PDB entry 3CCR | X-ray diffraction, 3.00 A resolution | chains 1 and 0 of the 31 polymer chains in the assembly

== Chain 1 ==
Molecule: 50S ribosomal protein L37e
Organism: Haloarcula marismortui
UniProt: P32410 (RL37_HALMA); residues 0-56 here correspond to UniProt positions 1-57 (UniProt number = residue number + 1)
Sequence (57 residues; row label = number of the first residue in the row; numbering starts at 0):
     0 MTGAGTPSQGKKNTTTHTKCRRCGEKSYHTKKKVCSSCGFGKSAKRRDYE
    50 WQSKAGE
Disordered / not traced: 0
Ion coordination: Sr2+ site 1: Lys10, Asn12 (shared with U862(0) of chain 0); Cd2+: Cys19, Cys22, Cys34, Cys37; Sr2+ site 2 near Asp47 (its only coordinating residue here)

== Chain 0 ==
Molecule: 23S ribosomal RNA
Organism: Haloarcula marismortui
Notes: engineered mutation(s): G2099A, A2488C
Sequence (2923 nucleotides; row label = number of the first residue in the row):
     1 GUUGGCUACUAUGCCAGCUGGUGGAUUGCUCGGCUCAGGCGCUGAUGAAG
    51 GACGUGCCAAGCUGCGAUAAGCUGUGGGGAGCCGCACGGAGGCGAAGAAC
   101 CACAGAUUUCCGAAUGAGAAUCUCUCUAACAAUUGCUUCGCGCAAUGAGG
   151 AACCCCGAGAACUGAAACAUCUCAGUAUCGGGAGGAACAGAAAACGCAAC
   201 GUGAUGUCGUUAGUAACCGCGAGUGAACGCGAUACAGCCCAAACCGAAGC
   251 CCUCACGGGCAAUGUGGUGUCAGGGCUACCUCUCAUCAGCCGACCGUCUU
   301 CACGAAGUCUCUUGGAAUAGAGCGUGAUACAGGGUGACAACCCCGUACUG
   351 AAGACCAGUACGCUGUGCGGUAGUGCCAGAGUAGCGGGGGUUGGAUAUCC
   401 CUCGCGAAUAACGCAGGCAUCGACUGCGAAGGCUAAACACAACCUGAGAC
   451 CGAUAGUGAACAAGUAGUGUGAACGAACGCUGCAAAGUACCCUCAGAAGG
   501 GAGGCGAAAUAGAGCAUGAAAUCAGUUGGCGAUCGAGCGACAGGGCAUAC
   551 AAGGUCCCUUGACGAAUGACCGAGACGCGAGUCUCCAGUAAGACUCACGG
   601 GAAGCCGAUGUUCUGUCGUACGUUUUGAAAAACGAGCCAGGGAGUGUGUC
   651 UGUAUGGCAAGUCUAACCGGAGUAUCCGGGGAGGCACAGGGAAACCGACA
   701 UGGCCGCAGGGCUUUGCCCGAGGGCCGCCGUCUUCAAGGGCGGGGAGCCA
   751 UGUGGACACGACCCGAAUCCGGACGAUCUACGCAUGGACAAGAUGAAGCG
   801 UGCCGAAAGGCACGUGGAAGUCUGUUAGAGUUGGUGUCCUACAAUACCCU
   851 CUCGUGAUCUAUGUGUAGGGGUGAAAGGCCCAUCGAGUCCGGCAACAGCU
   901 GGUUCCAAUCGAAACAUGUCGAAGCAUGACCUCCGCCGAGGUAGUCUGUG
   951 AGGUAGAGCGACCGAUUGGUGUGUCCGCCUCCGAGAGGAGUCGGCACACC
  1001 UGUCAAACUCCAAACUUACAGACGCUGUUUGACGCGGGGAUUCCGGUGCG
  1051 CGGGGUAAGCCUGUGUACCAGGAGGGGAACAACCCAGAGAUAGGUUAAGG
  1101 UCCCCAAGUGUGGAUUAAGUGUAAUCCUCUGAAGGUGGUCUCGAGCCCUA
  1151 GACAGCCGGGAGGUGAGCUUAGAAGCAGCUACCCUCUAAGAAAAGCGUAA
  1201 CAGCUUACCGGCCGAGGUUUGAGGCGCCCAAAAUGAUCGGGACUCAAAUC
  1251 CACCACCGAGACCUGUCCGUACCACUCAUACUGGUAAUCGAGUAGAUUGG
  1301 CGCUCUAAUUGGAUGGAAGCAGGGGCGAGAGCUCCUGUGGACCGAUUAGU
  1351 GACGAAAAUCCUGGCCAUAGUAGCAGCGAUAGUCGGGUGAGAACCCCGAC
  1401 GGCCUAAUGGAUAAGGGUUCCUCAGCACUGCUGAUCAGCUGAGGGUUAGC
  1451 CGGUCCUAAGUCUCACCGCAACUCGACUGAGACGAAAUGGGAAACAGGUU
  1501 AAUAUUCCUGUGCCAUCAUGCAGUGAAAGUUGACGCCCUGGGGUCGAUCA
  1551 CGCCGGGCAUUCGCCCGGUCGAACCGUCCAACUCCGUGGAAGCCGUAAUG
  1601 GCAGGAAGCGGACGAACGGCGGCAUAGGGAAACGUGAUUCAACCUGGGGC
  1651 CCAUGAAAAGACGAGCAUGAUGUCCGUACCGAGAACCGACACAGGUGUCC
  1701 AUGGCGGCGAAAGCCAAGGCCUGUCGGGAGCAACCAACGUUAGGGAAUUC
  1751 GGCAAGUUAGUCCCGUACCUUCGGAAGAAGGGAUGCCUGCUCCGGAACGG
  1801 AGCAGGUCGCAGUGACUCGGAAGCUCGGACUGUCUAGUAACAACAUAGGU
  1851 GACCGCAAAUCCGCAAGGACUCGUACGGUCACUGAAUCCUGCCCAGUGCA
  1901 GGUAUCUGAACACCUCGUACAAGAGGACGAAGGACCUGUCAACGGCGGGG
  1951 GUAACUAUGACCCUCUUAAGGUAGCGUAGUACCUUGCCGCAUCAGUAGCG
  2001 GCUUGCAUGAAUGGAUUAACCAGAGCUUCACUGUCCCAACGUUGGGCCCG
  2051 GUGAACUGUACAUUCCAGUGCGGAGUCUGGAGACACCCAGGGGGAAGCAA
  2101 AGACCCUAUGGAGCUUUACUGCAGGCUGUCGCUGAGACGUGGUCGCCGAU
  2151 GUGCAGCAUAGGUAGGAGUCGUUACAGAGGUACCCGCGCUAGCGGGCCAC
  2201 CCAGACAACAGUGAAAUACUACCCGUCGGUGACUGCGACUCUCACUCCGG
  2251 GAGGAGGACACCGAUAGCCGGGCAGUUUGACUGGGGCGGUACGCGCUCGA
  2301 AAAGAUAUCGAGCGCGCCCUAUGGUCAUCUCAGCCGGGACAGAGACCCGG
  2351 CGAAGAGUGCAAGAGCAAAAGAUGACUUGACAGUGUUCUUCCCAACGAGG
  2401 AACGCUGACGCGAAAGCGUGGUCUAGCGAACCAAUUAGCCUGCUUGAUGC
  2451 GGGCAAUUGAUGACAGAAAAGCUACCCUAGGGAUAACCGAGUCGUCACUC
  2501 GCAAGAGCACAUAUCGACCGAGUGGCUUGCUACCUCGAUGUCGGUUCCCU
  2551 CCAUCCUGCCCGUGCAGAAGCGGGCAAGGGUGAGGUUGUUCGCCUAUUAA
  2601 AGGAGGUCGUGAGCUGGGUUUAGACCGUCGUGAGACAGGUCGGCUGCUAU
  2651 CUACUGGGUGUGUAAUGGUGUCUGACAAGAACGACCGUAUAGUACGAGAG
  2701 GAACUACGGUUGGUGGCCACUGGUGUACCGGUUGUUCGAGAGAGCACGUG
  2751 CCGGGUAGCCACGCCACACGGGGUAAGAGCUGAACGCAUCUAAGCUCGAA
  2801 ACCCACUUGGAAAAGAGACACCGCCGAGGUCCCGCGUACAAGACGCGGUC
  2851 GAUAGACUCGGGGUGUGCGCGUCGAGGUAACGAGACGUUAAGCCCACGAG
  2901 CACUAACAGACCAAAGCCAUCAU
Disordered / not traced: 1-9, 126-127, 715, 971-998, 1560, 1952-1963, 2137-2236, 2339-2343, 2665-2666, 2915-2923
Modified residues: 1MA (6-hydro-1-methyladenosine-5'-monophosphate) at position 628, OMU (o2'-methyluridine 5'-monophosphate) at position 2587, OMG (o2'-methylguanosine-5'-monophosphate) at position 2588, UR3 (3-methyluridine-5'-monophoshate) at position 2619, PSU (pseudouridine-5'-monophosphate) at position 2621
Ion coordination: Na+ site 1: U12 (shared with 2 residues of chain R); Mg2+ site 1 near G28 (its only coordinating residue here); Na+ site 2: C40, G41, C443; Na+ site 3: A45, U146; Na+ site 4: G56, A59, G61; Sr2+ site 1: A86, C87 (shared with 1 residue of chain T); Na+ site 5 near U108 (its only coordinating residue here); Mg2+ site 2 near U115 (its only coordinating residue here); Na+ site 6 near C141 (its only coordinating residue here); Mg2+ site 3: C162, U163, U2276; Na+ site 7: A165, A166, A167; Mg2+ site 4: A166, G219; 68 more Mg2+ sites not listed; 54 more Na+ sites not listed; 2 more K+ sites not listed; 51 more Sr2+ sites not listed

== Interface between chain 1 and chain 0 ==
Contacting residue pairs (119):
  Thr1(1) - A1836(0)  hydrogen bond to the sugar
  Thr1(1) - G1837(0)  hydrogen bond to the phosphate
  Gly2(1) - U845(0)  sugar contact
  Gly2(1) - A1836(0)  sugar contact
  Gly2(1) - G1837(0)  base contact
  Ala3(1) - A882(0)  sugar contact
  Ala3(1) - A1836(0)  hydrogen bond to the sugar
  Ala3(1) - G1837(0)  hydrogen bond to the base
  Gly4(1) - U845(0)  phosphate contact
  Gly4(1) - A882(0)  base contact
  Gly4(1) - G1837(0)  base contact
  Thr5(1) - A843(0)  sugar contact
  Thr5(1) - U845(0)  hydrogen bond to the phosphate
  Thr5(1) - A882(0)  base contact
  Thr5(1) - G1688(0)  sugar contact
  Thr5(1) - G1694(0)  hydrogen bond to the base
  Pro6(1) - U845(0)  phosphate contact
  Pro6(1) - A846(0)  phosphate contact
  Pro6(1) - G1694(0)  sugar contact
  Pro6(1) - G1695(0)  hydrogen bond to the sugar
  Ser7(1) - C778(0)  sugar contact
  Ser7(1) - A1836(0)  base contact
  Gln8(1) - C1687(0)  hydrogen bond to the sugar
  Gln8(1) - G1688(0)  sugar contact
  Gly9(1) - C1687(0)  hydrogen bond to the base
  Gly9(1) - G1694(0)  base contact
  Gly9(1) - G1695(0)  hydrogen bond to the base
  Gly9(1) - U1696(0)  sugar contact
  Lys10(1) - C778(0)  phosphate contact
  Lys10(1) - U779(0)  salt bridge to the phosphate
  Lys10(1) - G1695(0)  sugar contact
  Lys11(1) - U777(0)  sugar contact
  Lys11(1) - C778(0)  sugar contact
  Lys11(1) - C881(0)  hydrogen bond to the base
  Lys11(1) - C1687(0)  sugar contact
  Asn12(1) - U777(0)  hydrogen bond to the base
  Asn12(1) - U862(0)  phosphate contact
  Asn12(1) - A1414(0)  hydrogen bond to the sugar
  Asn12(1) - G1415(0)  sugar contact
  Thr13(1) - U777(0)  hydrogen bond to the base
  Thr14(1) - G1415(0)  hydrogen bond to the phosphate
  Thr15(1) - U470(0)  sugar contact
  Thr15(1) - U777(0)  base contact
  His16(1) - U470(0)  sugar contact
  His16(1) - G471(0)  hydrogen bond to the sugar
  His16(1) - G775(0)  salt bridge to the phosphate
  Thr17(1) - A120(0)  base contact
  Lys18(1) - A52(0)  sugar contact
  Lys18(1) - A120(0)  hydrogen bond to the sugar
  Lys18(1) - U121(0)  base contact
  Cys19(1) - U121(0)  base contact
  Arg20(1) - C111(0)  hydrogen bond to the sugar
  Arg20(1) - G112(0)  salt bridge to the phosphate
  Arg20(1) - A119(0)  base contact
  Arg20(1) - A120(0)  salt bridge to the phosphate
  Arg20(1) - U121(0)  sugar contact
  Arg21(1) - G50(0)  hydrogen bond to the base
  Arg21(1) - G112(0)  sugar contact
  Arg21(1) - A113(0)  salt bridge to the phosphate
  Cys22(1) - G51(0)  sugar contact
  Gly23(1) - G51(0)  sugar contact
  Gly23(1) - U121(0)  base contact
  Lys25(1) - U470(0)  phosphate contact
  Lys25(1) - G471(0)  salt bridge to the phosphate
  Ser26(1) - G471(0)  phosphate contact
  Ser26(1) - A472(0)  hydrogen bond to the phosphate
  Tyr27(1) - A120(0)  hydrogen bond to the phosphate
  His28(1) - G775(0)  salt bridge to the phosphate
  His28(1) - A776(0)  salt bridge to the phosphate
  Thr29(1) - A120(0)  hydrogen bond to the base
  Lys30(1) - G863(0)  salt bridge to the phosphate
  Lys30(1) - U864(0)  salt bridge to the phosphate
  Lys31(1) - A776(0)  salt bridge to the phosphate
  Lys32(1) - A120(0)  salt bridge to the phosphate
  Ser35(1) - G471(0)  hydrogen bond to the sugar
  Ser35(1) - A472(0)  sugar contact
  Ser35(1) - C774(0)  phosphate contact
  Ser35(1) - G775(0)  phosphate contact
  Ser36(1) - A472(0)  phosphate contact
  Phe39(1) - G112(0)  phosphate contact
  Phe39(1) - A113(0)  phosphate contact
  Lys41(1) - U1473(0)  sugar contact
  Lys41(1) - C1474(0)  phosphate contact
  Ser42(1) - U1473(0)  hydrogen bond to the base
  Ala43(1) - A113(0)  phosphate contact
  Ala43(1) - A114(0)  phosphate contact
  Ala43(1) - A148(0)  sugar contact
  Lys44(1) - A148(0)  salt bridge to the phosphate
  Lys44(1) - G149(0)  phosphate contact
  Lys44(1) - G181(0)  salt bridge to the phosphate
  Lys44(1) - G182(0)  phosphate contact
  Arg45(1) - A49(0)  base contact
  Arg45(1) - G50(0)  sugar contact
  Arg45(1) - G149(0)  hydrogen bond to the phosphate
  Arg46(1) - A472(0)  hydrogen bond to the sugar
  Arg46(1) - A473(0)  salt bridge to the phosphate
  Arg46(1) - A773(0)  hydrogen bond to the sugar
  Arg46(1) - C774(0)  salt bridge to the phosphate
  Tyr48(1) - C179(0)  phosphate contact
  Tyr48(1) - G772(0)  sugar contact
  Tyr48(1) - A773(0)  hydrogen bond to the phosphate
  Glu49(1) - U178(0)  phosphate contact
  Glu49(1) - C179(0)  hydrogen bond to the phosphate
  Trp50(1) - U178(0)  phosphate contact
  Trp50(1) - A472(0)  sugar contact
  Trp50(1) - G771(0)  base contact
  Trp50(1) - G772(0)  hydrogen bond to the sugar
  Trp50(1) - A773(0)  sugar contact
  Trp50(1) - C890(0)  hydrogen bond to the sugar
  Trp50(1) - G891(0)  sugar contact
  Gln51(1) - A473(0)  hydrogen bond to the phosphate
  Lys53(1) - G891(0)  salt bridge to the phosphate
  Lys53(1) - G892(0)  salt bridge to the phosphate
  Lys53(1) - C893(0)  phosphate contact
  Lys53(1) - A894(0)  salt bridge to the phosphate
  Ala54(1) - A177(0)  phosphate contact
  Ala54(1) - U178(0)  phosphate contact
  Ala54(1) - G891(0)  phosphate contact
  Ala54(1) - G892(0)  hydrogen bond to the phosphate
Also at the interface, not in a pair above, chain 1 (48 interface residues in all): Ser52, Glu56
Also at the interface, not in a pair above, chain 0 (57 interface residues in all): A152, U883

== Overview ==
The interface between chain 1 and chain 0 involves 48 residues on one side and 57 on the other; the contacts
include 33 hydrogen bonds and 19 salt bridges. Among the polar pairs are Ala3(1)-G1837(0), Thr5(1)-G1694(0)
and Gly9(1)-C1687(0).
Here chain 1 is 50S ribosomal protein L37e and chain 0 is 23S ribosomal RNA, both from Haloarcula marismortui.
Entry 3CCR (Structure of Anisomycin resistant 50S Ribosomal Subunit: 23S rRNA mutation A2488C. Density for
anisomycin is visible ...) was determined by X-ray diffraction (same publication as 3CC2, 3CC4, 3CC7, 3CCE,
3CCJ, 3CCL and 6 further entries).
